PDB entry 7S4L | electron microscopy, 2.46 A resolution | chains A and G of the 9 polymer chains in the assembly

Chain A:
Name: Particulate methane monooxygenase, B subunit
Source organism: Methylomicrobium alcaliphilum (strain DSM 19304 / NCIMB 14124 / VKM B-2133 / 20Z)
Notes: EC 1.14.13.25
Reference sequence: G4SZ64 (G4SZ64_META2); numbering as in UniProt (aligned over 1-414)
Sequence (414 residues; row label = number of the first residue in the row):
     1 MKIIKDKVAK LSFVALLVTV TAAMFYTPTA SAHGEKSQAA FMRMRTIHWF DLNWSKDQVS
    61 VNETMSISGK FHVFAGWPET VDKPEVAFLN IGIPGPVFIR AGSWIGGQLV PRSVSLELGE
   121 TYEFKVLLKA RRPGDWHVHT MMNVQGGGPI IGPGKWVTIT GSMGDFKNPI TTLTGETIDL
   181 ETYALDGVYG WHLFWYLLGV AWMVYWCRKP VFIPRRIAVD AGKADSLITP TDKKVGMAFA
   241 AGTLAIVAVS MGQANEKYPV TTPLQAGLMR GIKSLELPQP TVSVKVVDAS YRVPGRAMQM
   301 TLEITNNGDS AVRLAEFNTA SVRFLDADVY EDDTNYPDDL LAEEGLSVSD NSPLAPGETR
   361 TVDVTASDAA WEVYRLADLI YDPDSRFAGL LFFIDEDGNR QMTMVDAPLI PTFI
Disordered / not traced: 1-32
Metal / ion sites: Cu ion site 1: His33, His139; Cu ion site 2 near His72 (its only coordinating residue here)
Small-molecule neighbours: 1,2-dihexanoyl-sn-glycero-3-phosphocholine (HXG): Met251, Asn255, Thr261

Chain G:
Name: Particulate methane monooxygenase, A subunit
Source organism: Methylomicrobium alcaliphilum (strain DSM 19304 / NCIMB 14124 / VKM B-2133 / 20Z)
Notes: EC 1.14.13.25
Reference sequence: G4SZ63 (G4SZ63_META2); numbering as in UniProt (aligned over 1-247)
Sequence (247 residues; row label = number of the first residue in the row):
     1 MSASQSAVRS RAEAVKVSRT FDYMILFTVF FVVLGGYHIH YMLTGGDWDF WTDWKDRRLW
    61 VTVAPIVSIT FPAAVQAVLW WRYRIAWGAT LCVLGLLLGE WINRYFNFWG WTYFPVNFVF
   121 PSNLMPGAIV LDVILMLSNS MTLTAVVGGL AWGLLFYPGN WPIIAPLHVP VEYNGMMMTL
   181 ADLQGYHYVR TGTPEYIRMV EKGTLRTFGK DVAPVSAFFS GFVSILIYFL WHFFGSWFGS
   241 EKFVQAA
Disordered / not traced: 1-5, 245-247
Small-molecule neighbours:
  - 6ER ((S)-2,3-bis(hexanoyloxy)propyl(2-(trimethylammonio)ethyl)phosphate): Thr44, Trp48, Leu59, Val63, Val67, Met199
  - 1,2-dihexanoyl-sn-glycero-3-phosphocholine (HXG), molecule 1: Arg57, Leu154, Tyr157, Pro158, Trp161, Lys210, Ala213, Pro214, Ala217, Phe218
  - 1,2-dihexanoyl-sn-glycero-3-phosphocholine (HXG), molecule 2: Phe233, Phe234, Ser236, Trp237, Gly239, Ser240

How chain A and chain G interact:
Residue-residue contacts - 26 pairs, chain A then chain G:
  Ser37(A) with Thr207(G); Phe208(G); Gly209(G)
  Gln38(A) with Leu205(G), hydrogen bond (side chain-backbone)
  Ala39(A) with Thr204(G)
  Phe41(A) with Lys202(G)
  Met42(A) with Gly203(G); Leu205(G), hydrophobic
  Thr80(A) with Lys202(G); Gly203(G), hydrogen bond (side chain-backbone)
  Gly148(A) with Leu205(G)
  Pro149(A) with Leu205(G)
  Ile150(A) with Leu205(G), hydrophobic
  Arg375(A) with Phe208(G)
  Tyr381(A) with Arg57(G), hydrogen bond (backbone-side chain); Lys210(G)
  Pro383(A) with Glu201(G); Lys202(G); Gly203(G)
  Pro408(A) with Gly175(G); Met176(G), hydrophobic
  Ile410(A) with Gly175(G); Met176(G); Met177(G)
  Pro411(A) with Met177(G), hydrophobic
  Phe413(A) with Pro170(G), hydrophobic
Other interface residues (no listed pair), chain A (21 interface residues in all): Glu79, Val81, Gly147, Asp378, Ser385
Other interface residues (no listed pair), chain G (15 interface residues in all): Glu172

Summary:
Chain A and chain G form an interface of 21 and 15 residues respectively; the contacts include 3 hydrogen
bonds. Polar contacts include Gln38(A)-Leu205(G), Thr80(A)-Gly203(G) and Tyr381(A)-Arg57(G). Ligands of chain
A: 1,2-dihexanoyl-sn-glycero-3-phosphocholine. Chain G binds compound 6ER and
1,2-dihexanoyl-sn-glycero-3-phosphocholine.
Chain A is Particulate methane monooxygenase, B subunit and chain G is Particulate methane monooxygenase, A
subunit, both from Methylomicrobium alcaliphilum (strain DSM 19304 / NCIMB 14124 / VKM B-2133 / 20Z); the
structure, CryoEM structure of Methylotuvimicrobium alcaliphilum 20Z pMMO in a POPC nanodisc at 2.46 Angstrom
resolution, was determined by electron microscopy, deposited together with 7S4H, 7S4I, 7S4J, 7S4K, 7S4M, 7T4O
and 7T4P.
